8SQW - chains A and F of the 9 polymer chains in the assembly; structure by electron microscopy, 2.16 A resolution.

Chain A:
Name: Particulate methane monooxygenase alpha subunit
Source organism: Methylococcus capsulatus
UniProtKB: G1UBD1 (PMOB_METCA); residue numbers follow UniProt; this construct covers 33-414
Amino-acid sequence (382 residues; row label = number of the first residue in the row):
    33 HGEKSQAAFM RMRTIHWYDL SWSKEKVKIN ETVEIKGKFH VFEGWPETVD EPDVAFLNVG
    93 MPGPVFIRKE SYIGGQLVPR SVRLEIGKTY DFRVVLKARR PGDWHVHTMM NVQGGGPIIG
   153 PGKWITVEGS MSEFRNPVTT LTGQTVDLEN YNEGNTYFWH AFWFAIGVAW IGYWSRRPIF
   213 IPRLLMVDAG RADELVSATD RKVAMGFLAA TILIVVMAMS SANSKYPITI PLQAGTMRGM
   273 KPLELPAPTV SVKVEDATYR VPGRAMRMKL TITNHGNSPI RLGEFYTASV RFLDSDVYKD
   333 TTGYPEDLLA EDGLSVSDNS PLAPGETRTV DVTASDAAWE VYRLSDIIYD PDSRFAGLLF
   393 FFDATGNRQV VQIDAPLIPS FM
Bound ions: Cu ion site 1: His33, His137, His139; Cu ion site 2: His48, His72, Gln404
Small-molecule neighbours: diundecyl phosphatidyl choline (PLC): Val248, Met251, Asn255, Thr261

Chain F:
Name: Particulate methane monooxygenase beta subunit
Source organism: Methylococcus capsulatus
UniProtKB: Q607G3 (PMOA_METCA); residue numbers follow UniProt; this construct covers 7-247
Amino-acid sequence (241 residues; numbered 7 to 247; the number before each row is that of its first residue):
     7 AVRSHAEAVQ VSRTIDWMAL FVVFFVIVGS YHIHAMLTMG DWDFWSDWKD RRLWVTVTPI
    67 VLVTFPAAVQ SYLWERYRLP WGATVCVLGL LLGEWINRYF NFWGWTYFPI NFVFPASLVP
   127 GAIILDTVLM LSGSYLFTAI VGAMGWGLIF YPGNWPIIAP LHVPVEYNGM LMSIADIQGY
   187 NYVRTGTPEY IRMVEKGTLR TFGKDVAPVS AFFSAFMSIL IYFMWHFIGR WFSNERFLQS
   247 T
Small-molecule neighbours:
  - 1,2-didecanoyl-sn-glycero-3-phosphocholine (P1O), molecule 1: Leu137, Ser138, Gly139, Ser140, Phe143
  - 1,2-didecanoyl-sn-glycero-3-phosphocholine (P1O), molecule 2: Ser140, Leu142, Phe143, Ile146
  - 1,2-didecanoyl-sn-glycero-3-phosphocholine (P1O), molecule 3: Tyr141, Leu142, Phe229, His232, Phe233, Arg236
  - 1,2-didecanoyl-sn-glycero-3-phosphocholine (P1O), molecule 4: Trp237, Arg242, Phe243, Leu244, Gln245, Ser246, Thr247
  - diundecyl phosphatidyl choline (PLC), molecule 1: Thr44, Val67, Met199, Met223
  - diundecyl phosphatidyl choline (PLC), molecule 2: Arg57, Leu154, Tyr157, Pro158, Trp161, Lys210, Ala213, Pro214, Ala217, Phe218
  - diundecyl phosphatidyl choline (PLC), molecule 3: Leu59, Thr62, Val63, Ile66, Val67, Met199, Thr204, Phe219, Ile227
  - diundecyl phosphatidyl choline (PLC), molecule 4: Gly209, Lys210, Asp211, Pro214, Val215, Phe218
  - diundecyl phosphatidyl choline (PLC), molecule 5: Lys210, Pro214, Phe218

How chain A and chain F interact:
Pairs across the interface (33; chain A residue first):
  Ser37(A) - Thr207(F)
  Ser37(A) - Phe208(F)
  Ser37(A) - Gly209(F)  hydrogen bond (backbone-backbone)
  Gln38(A) - Leu205(F)  hydrogen bond (side chain-backbone)
  Gln38(A) - Thr207(F)
  Ala39(A) - Thr207(F)
  Phe41(A) - Lys202(F)
  Met42(A) - Thr204(F)
  Met42(A) - Leu205(F)
  Glu79(A) - Lys202(F)  salt bridge
  Thr80(A) - Gly203(F)  hydrogen bond (side chain-backbone)
  Thr80(A) - Thr204(F)
  Gly147(A) - Leu205(F)
  Pro149(A) - Leu205(F)
  Ile150(A) - Leu205(F)  hydrophobic
  Arg375(A) - Gly209(F)
  Asp378(A) - Lys210(F)  salt bridge
  Tyr381(A) - Arg57(F)  hydrogen bond (backbone-side chain)
  Tyr381(A) - Gly209(F)
  Tyr381(A) - Lys210(F)
  Tyr381(A) - Asp211(F)  hydrogen bond (side chain-backbone)
  Tyr381(A) - Val212(F)  hydrogen bond (side chain-backbone)
  Pro383(A) - Glu201(F)
  Pro383(A) - Lys202(F)
  Pro383(A) - Gly203(F)
  Ser385(A) - Leu177(F)
  Pro408(A) - Gly175(F)
  Pro408(A) - Met176(F)  hydrophobic
  Ile410(A) - Glu172(F)
  Ile410(A) - Met176(F)
  Ile410(A) - Leu177(F)
  Pro411(A) - Leu177(F)
  Phe413(A) - Pro170(F)  hydrophobic
Interface residues without a listed pair, chain A (23 interface residues in all): Val81, Gly148, Ile380, Arg386
Interface residues without a listed pair, chain F (19 interface residues in all): Arg206, Ala213

Summary:
23 residues of chain A face 19 of chain F across their interface; the contacts include 6 hydrogen bonds and 2
salt bridges. Polar contacts include Glu79(A)-Lys202(F), Asp378(A)-Lys210(F) and Gln38(A)-Leu205(F). Bound to
chain A: diundecyl phosphatidyl choline.
Here chain A is Particulate methane monooxygenase alpha subunit and chain F is Particulate methane
monooxygenase beta subunit, both from Methylococcus capsulatus. Entry 8SQW (particulate methane monooxygenase
crosslinked with 2,2,2-trifluoroethanol bound) was determined by electron microscopy (same publication as
8SR5, 8SR1, 8SR2, 8SR4 and 8OYI).
